6F2D - chains D and F of the 10 polymer chains in the assembly; structure by electron microscopy, 4.20 A resolution (low resolution: residue-level contacts below are approximate; hydrogen-bond / salt-bridge calls are withheld).

# Chain D
Molecule: Flagellar biosynthetic protein FliP
Organism: Salmonella enterica subsp. enterica
Reference sequence: G5QE81 (G5QE81_SALRU); residue numbers follow UniProt; this construct covers 1-245
Chain sequence (245 residues; numbered 1 to 245; the number before each row is that of its first residue):
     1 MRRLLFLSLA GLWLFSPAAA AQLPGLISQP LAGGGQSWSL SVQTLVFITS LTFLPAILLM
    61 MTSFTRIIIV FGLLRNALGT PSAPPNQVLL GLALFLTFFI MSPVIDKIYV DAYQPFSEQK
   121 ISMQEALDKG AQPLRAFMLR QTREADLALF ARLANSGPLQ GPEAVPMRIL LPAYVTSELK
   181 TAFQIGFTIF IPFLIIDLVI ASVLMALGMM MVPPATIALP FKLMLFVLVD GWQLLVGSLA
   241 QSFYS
Not modelled in the structure: 1-42

# Chain F
Molecule: Flagellar biosynthetic protein FliR
Organism: Salmonella enterica subsp. enterica serovar Typhimurium
Reference sequence: P54702 (FLIR_SALTY); residue numbers follow UniProt; this construct covers 1-264
Chain sequence (303 residues; numbered 1 to 303; the number before each row is that of its first residue):
     1 MIQVTSEQWL YWLHLYFWPL LRVLALISTA PILSERAIPK RVKLGLGIMI TLVIAPSLPA
    61 NDTPLFSIAA LWLAMQQILI GIALGFTMQF AFAAVRTAGE FIGLQMGLSF ATFVDPGSHL
   121 NMPVLARIMD MLAMLLFLTF NGHLWLISLL VDTFHTLPIG SNPVNSNAFM ALARAGGLIF
   181 LNGLMLALPV ITLLLTLNLA LGLLNRMAPQ LSIFVIGFPL TLTVGIMLMA ALMPLIAPFC
   241 EHLFSEIFNL LADIVSEMPI NNNPENLYFQ GQFGSWSHPQ FEKGGGSGGG SGGGSWSHPQ
   301 FEK
Not modelled in the structure: 1-4, 263-303
Differences from the reference sequence: expression tag (265-303)

# Interface between chain D and chain F
Pairs across the interface - 6 pairs, chain D then chain F:
  Gly-79(D) with Asp-115(F)
  Thr-80(D) with Asp-115(F)
  Pro-81(D) with Asp-115(F)
  Pro-213(D) with Phe-113(F)
  Ala-215(D) with Val-114(F)
  Thr-216(D) with Thr-112(F)
Interface residues without a listed pair, chain D (7 interface residues in all): Met-211
Interface residues without a listed pair, chain F (5 interface residues in all): Phe-214

# Overview
Chain D and chain F form an interface of 7 and 5 residues respectively.
Chain D is Flagellar biosynthetic protein FliP (Salmonella enterica subsp. enterica) and chain F is Flagellar
biosynthetic protein FliR (Salmonella enterica subsp. enterica serovar Typhimurium); the structure, A FliPQR
complex forms the core of the Salmonella type III secretion system export apparatus, was determined by
electron microscopy.
